PDB entry 4H3I | X-ray diffraction, 1.96 A resolution | chain A

[Chain A]
Protein: Beta-secretase 1
Source organism: Homo sapiens
Notes: EC 3.4.23.46
UniProtKB: P56817 (BACE1_HUMAN); numbering as in UniProt (aligned over 41-454)
Chain sequence (414 residues; row label = number of the first residue in the row):
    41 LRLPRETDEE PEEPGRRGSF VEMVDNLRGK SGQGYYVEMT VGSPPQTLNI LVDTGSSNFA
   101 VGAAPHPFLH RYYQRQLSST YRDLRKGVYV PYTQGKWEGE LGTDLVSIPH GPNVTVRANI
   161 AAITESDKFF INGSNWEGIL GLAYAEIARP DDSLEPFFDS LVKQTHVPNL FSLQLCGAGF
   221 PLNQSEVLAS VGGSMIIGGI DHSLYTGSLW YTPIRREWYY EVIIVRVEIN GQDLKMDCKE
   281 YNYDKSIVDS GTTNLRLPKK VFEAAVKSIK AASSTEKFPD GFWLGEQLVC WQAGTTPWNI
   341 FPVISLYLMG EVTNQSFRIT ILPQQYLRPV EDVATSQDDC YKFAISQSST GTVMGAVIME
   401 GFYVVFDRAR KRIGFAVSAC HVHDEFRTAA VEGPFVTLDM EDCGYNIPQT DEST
Unresolved in the structure: 41-57, 132-134, 448-454
UniProt features mapped onto this chain:
  - active site: D93, D289
  - modified residue (N6-acetyllysine): K126, K275, K279, K285, K299, K300, K307
  - glycosylation (N-linked (GlcNAc...) asparagine): N153, N172, N223, N354
  - mutagenesis: D93 (D93N: Decreases beta-cleaved soluble APP production), D284 (D284N: Almost abolishes beta-cleaved soluble APP production)
Cystine bridges: C216-C420, C278-C443, C330-C380
Ligand contacts: 10V (3-{5-[(2E,4aR,7aR)-2-imino-6-(3-methoxypyridin-2-yl)-3-methyl-4-oxooctahydro-7aH-pyrrolo[3,4-d]pyrimidin-7a-yl]thiophen-3-yl}benzonitrile): S71, G72, Q73, G74, L91, D93, G95, S96, N98, V130, W137, F169, W176, I179, I187, R189, Y259, D289, S290, G291, T292, T293

[In short]
Bound to chain A: compound 10V. From UniProt: active-site residues D93 and D289 and 2 mutagenesis sites.
Chain A is Beta-secretase 1 (Homo sapiens); the structure, Structure of BACE Bound to
3-(5-((7aR)-2-imino-6-(3-methoxypyridin-2-yl)-3-methyl-4-oxooctahydro-1H-pyrrolo[3,4-d]pyrimidin-7a-yl)thiophen-3-yl)benzonitrile,
was determined by X-ray diffraction, deposited together with 4H3F, 4H3G, 4H1E, 4H3J and 4HA5.
